Entry 5MZ8 (X-ray diffraction, 2.20 A resolution); this record covers chains B and C of the 4 polymer chains in the assembly.

# Chain B (and C)
Name: aldehyde dehydrogenase 21
Organism: Physcomitrella patens subsp. patens
Notes: chain C of this document is another copy of the same molecule, construct and numbering; everything in this record applies to it too
UniProt: A9SS48 (A9SS48_PHYPA); residues 1-497 here = UniProt positions 1-497
Sequence (515 residues; each row starts with the number of its first residue; numbers below 1 keep their minus sign (Met-17 is residue -17)):
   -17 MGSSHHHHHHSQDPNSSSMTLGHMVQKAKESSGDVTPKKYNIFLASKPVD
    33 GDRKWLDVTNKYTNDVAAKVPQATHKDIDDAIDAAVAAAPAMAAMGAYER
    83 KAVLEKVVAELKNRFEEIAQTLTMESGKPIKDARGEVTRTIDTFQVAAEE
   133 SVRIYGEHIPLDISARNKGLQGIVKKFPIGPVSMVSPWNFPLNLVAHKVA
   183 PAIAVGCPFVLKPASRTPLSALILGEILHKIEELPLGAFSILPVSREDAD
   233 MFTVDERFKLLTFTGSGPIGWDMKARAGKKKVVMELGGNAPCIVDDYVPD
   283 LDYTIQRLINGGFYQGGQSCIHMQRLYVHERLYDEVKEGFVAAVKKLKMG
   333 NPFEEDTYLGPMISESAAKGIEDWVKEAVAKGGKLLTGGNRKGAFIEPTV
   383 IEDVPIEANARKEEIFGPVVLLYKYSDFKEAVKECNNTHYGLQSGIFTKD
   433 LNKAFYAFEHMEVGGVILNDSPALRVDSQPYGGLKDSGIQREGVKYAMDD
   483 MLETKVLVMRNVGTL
Disordered / not traced: -17 to 17 (chain C: -17 to 16)
Construct notes: initiating methionine (-17); expression tag (-16 to 0)
Residues lining bound ligands: succinic acid (SIN): Arg121, Asn171, Phe172, Asn175, Leu176, Tyr296, Ser301, Cys302, Ile303, Arg457, Tyr463

# How chain B and chain C interact
Contacting residue pairs (51; chain B residue first):
  Gly78(B) - Asp144(C)
  Ala79(B) - Asp144(C)  hydrogen bond (backbone-side chain)
  Tyr80(B) - Asp144(C)  hydrogen bond (backbone-backbone)
  Tyr80(B) - Ile145(C)
  Tyr80(B) - Ser146(C)
  Tyr80(B) - Ala147(C)
  Tyr80(B) - Lys150(C)
  Val134(B) - Pro142(C)
  Ile136(B) - Pro142(C)
  Tyr137(B) - Glu139(C)
  Tyr137(B) - His140(C)
  Tyr137(B) - Ile141(C)  hydrophobic
  Tyr137(B) - Pro142(C)
  Gly138(B) - Glu139(C)
  Gly138(B) - His140(C)  hydrogen bond (backbone-backbone)
  Glu139(B) - Tyr137(C)
  Glu139(B) - Gly138(C)
  His140(B) - Tyr137(C)
  His140(B) - Gly138(C)  hydrogen bond (backbone-backbone)
  His140(B) - Lys157(C)
  Ile141(B) - Tyr137(C)  hydrophobic
  Pro142(B) - Val134(C)
  Pro142(B) - Ile136(C)
  Pro142(B) - Tyr137(C)
  Asp144(B) - Gly78(C)
  Asp144(B) - Ala79(C)  hydrogen bond (side chain-backbone)
  Asp144(B) - Tyr80(C)  hydrogen bond (backbone-backbone)
  Ile145(B) - Tyr80(C)
  Ser146(B) - Tyr80(C)
  Ala147(B) - Tyr80(C)
  Lys150(B) - Tyr80(C)
  Gln153(B) - Lys157(C)
  Ile155(B) - Ile155(C)  hydrophobic
  Lys157(B) - His140(C)
  Lys157(B) - Gln153(C)
  Thr430(B) - Leu433(C)
  Lys431(B) - Lys431(C)
  Lys431(B) - Asp432(C)
  Lys431(B) - Leu433(C)  hydrogen bond (backbone-backbone)
  Asp432(B) - Lys431(C)
  Asp432(B) - Leu433(C)
  Leu433(B) - Thr430(C)
  Leu433(B) - Lys431(C)  hydrogen bond (backbone-backbone)
  Leu433(B) - Asp432(C)
  Leu433(B) - Leu433(C)
  Leu433(B) - Leu450(C)  hydrophobic
  Leu433(B) - Asn451(C)
  Ala436(B) - Leu433(C)  hydrophobic
  Phe437(B) - Phe437(C)  hydrophobic
  Leu450(B) - Leu433(C)  hydrophobic
  Asn451(B) - Leu433(C)
Interface residues without a listed pair, chain C (28 interface residues in all): Lys83, Ala436

# In short
27 residues of chain B and 28 residues of chain C are in contact, with 8 hydrogen bonds. Polar pairs include
Ala79(B)-Asp144(C), Tyr80(B)-Asp144(C) and Gly138(B)-His140(C). Chain B binds succinic acid.
Chain B and chain C are both aldehyde dehydrogenase 21 (Physcomitrella patens subsp. patens); the structure,
Crystal structure of aldehyde dehydrogenase 21 (ALDH21) from Physcomitrella patens in complex with the
reaction product ..., was determined by X-ray diffraction, deposited together with 5MZ5 and 5N5S.
